7WV3 - chains C and D of the 6 polymer chains in the assembly; structure by electron microscopy, 2.26 A resolution.

Chain C (and D):
Molecule: Toll-like receptor 3
Source organism: Homo sapiens
Notes: chain D of this document is another copy of the same molecule, construct and numbering; everything in this record applies to it too
Reference sequence: O15455 (TLR3_HUMAN); residues 24-904 here = UniProt positions 24-904
Sequence (890 residues; numbered 24 to 913; the number before each row is that of its first residue):
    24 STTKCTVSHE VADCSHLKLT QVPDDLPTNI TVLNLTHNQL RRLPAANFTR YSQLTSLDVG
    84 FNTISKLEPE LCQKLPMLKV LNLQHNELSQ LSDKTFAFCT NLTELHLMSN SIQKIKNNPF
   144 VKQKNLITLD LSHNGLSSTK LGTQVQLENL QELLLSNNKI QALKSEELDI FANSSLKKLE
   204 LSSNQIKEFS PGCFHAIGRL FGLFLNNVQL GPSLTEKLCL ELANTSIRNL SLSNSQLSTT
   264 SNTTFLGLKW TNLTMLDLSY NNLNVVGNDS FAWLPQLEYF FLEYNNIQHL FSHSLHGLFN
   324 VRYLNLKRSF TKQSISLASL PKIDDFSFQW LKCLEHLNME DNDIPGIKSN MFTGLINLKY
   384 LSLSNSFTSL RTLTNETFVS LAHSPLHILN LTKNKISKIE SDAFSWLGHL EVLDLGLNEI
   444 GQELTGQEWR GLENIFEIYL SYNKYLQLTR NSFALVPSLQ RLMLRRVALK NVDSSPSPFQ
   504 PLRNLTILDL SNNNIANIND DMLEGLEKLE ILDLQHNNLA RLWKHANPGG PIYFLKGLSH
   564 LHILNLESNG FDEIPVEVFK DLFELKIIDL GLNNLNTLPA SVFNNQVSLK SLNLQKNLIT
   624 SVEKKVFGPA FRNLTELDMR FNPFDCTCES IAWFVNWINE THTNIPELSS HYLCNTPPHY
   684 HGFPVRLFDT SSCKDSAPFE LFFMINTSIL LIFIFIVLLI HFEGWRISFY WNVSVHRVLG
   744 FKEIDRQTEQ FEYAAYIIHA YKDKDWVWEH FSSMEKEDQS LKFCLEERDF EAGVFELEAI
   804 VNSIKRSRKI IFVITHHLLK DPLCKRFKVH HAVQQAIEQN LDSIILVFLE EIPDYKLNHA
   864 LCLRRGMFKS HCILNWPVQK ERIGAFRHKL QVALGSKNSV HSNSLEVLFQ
Disordered / not traced: 24-28, 697-913
Disulfide bonds: Cys-95/Cys-122, Cys-649/Cys-677
Covalently attached groups: N-acetylglucosamine (NAG) linked to Asn-57, Asn-196, Asn-247, Asn-252, Asn-265, Asn-291, Asn-398, Asn-413, Asn-507
Construct notes: expression tag (905-913)
UniProt features mapped onto this chain:
  - modified residue (Phosphotyrosine): Tyr-759, Tyr-858
  - glycosylation (N-linked (GlcNAc...) asparagine): Asn-52, Asn-57, Asn-70, Asn-124, Asn-196, Asn-247, Asn-252, Asn-265, Asn-275, Asn-291, Asn-398, Asn-413, Asn-507, Asn-636, Asn-662
  - cross-link (Glycyl lysine isopeptide (Lys-Gly)): Lys-765 (interchain with G-Cter in ubiquitin), Lys-812 (interchain with G-Cter in ubiquitin), Lys-831 (interchain with G-Cter in ubiquitin)
  - natural variant: Ser-134 (S134P: No effect on IFNL1 induction), Arg-251 (R251G: No effect on IFNL1 induction), Pro-554 (P554S: In IMD83), Phe-732 (F732L: No effect on IFNL1 induction), Glu-746 to His-904 (deletion: Inhibition of IFNL1 induction), Trp-769 to His-904 (deletion: Inhibition of IFNL1 induction), Arg-867 (R867Q: Inhibition of IFNL1 induction), Met-870 (M870V: Inhibition of IFNL1 induction)
  - mutagenesis: Cys-95 (C95A: Reduced response to ds-RNA), Cys-122 (C122A: Reduced response to ds-RNA), Asn-196 (N196G: Reduced expression levels; when associated with R-247), Asn-247 (N247R: Reduced response to ds-RNA. Reduced expression levels; when associated with G-196), His-539 (H539A: No effect; H539E: Loss of RNA binding. Constitutive activation of NF-kappa-B), Asn-541 (N541A: Loss of RNA binding. Abolishes activation of NF-kappa-B), Tyr-759 (Y759F: Reduced activation of NF-kappa-B in response to ds-RNA. Reduced induction of IL-8 in response to ds-RNA. Loss of interaction with WDFY1), Lys-812 (K812R: Loss of ubiquitination by ZNRF1), Lys-831 (K831R: Loss of ubiquitination by TRIM3), Tyr-858 (Y858F: Loss of interaction with WDFY1)
Reported in the primary citation:
  - binding site for the 80-nt RNA strand: His-39, His-60, His-539, Asn-541

Chain C / chain D interface:
Residue-residue contacts (26):
  Asn-599(C) / Asn-678(D)
  Asn-599(C) / His-684(D)  hydrogen bond
  Thr-600(C) / His-684(D)
  Thr-623(C) / Asn-678(D)
  Thr-623(C) / Thr-679(D)
  Glu-626(C) / Pro-681(D)
  Asp-648(C) / Asp-648(D)
  Asp-648(C) / Thr-679(D)
  Asp-648(C) / Pro-680(D)
  Glu-652(C) / Pro-680(D)
  Glu-652(C) / Pro-681(D)
  Glu-652(C) / His-682(D)
  Ser-653(C) / Pro-681(D)
  Asn-678(C) / Asn-599(D)
  Asn-678(C) / Thr-623(D)
  Thr-679(C) / Thr-623(D)
  Thr-679(C) / Asp-648(D)
  Thr-679(C) / Thr-679(D)  hydrogen bond
  Pro-680(C) / Asp-648(D)
  Pro-680(C) / Glu-652(D)
  Pro-681(C) / Glu-626(D)
  Pro-681(C) / Glu-652(D)
  Pro-681(C) / Ser-653(D)
  His-682(C) / Glu-652(D)
  His-684(C) / Asn-599(D)  hydrogen bond
  His-684(C) / Thr-600(D)  hydrogen bond
Also at the interface, not in a pair above, chain C (14 interface residues in all): Ser-624
Also at the interface, not in a pair above, chain D (14 interface residues in all): Ser-624

Overview:
The chain C/chain D interface involves 14 residues from each chain, with 4 hydrogen bonds. Polar pairs include
Asn-599(C)/His-684(D), Thr-679(C)/Thr-679(D) and His-684(C)/Thr-600(D). Covalently linked N-acetylglucosamine:
at Asn-57(C), Asn-196(C), Asn-247(C), Asn-252(C), Asn-265(C) and Asn-291(C) and 3 more. The paper reports a
binding site for the 80-nt RNA strand at His-39(C), His-60(C) and His-539(C) among others.
Chain C and chain D are both Toll-like receptor 3 (Homo sapiens); the structure, Toll-like receptor3 linear
cluster, was determined by electron microscopy together with 7WV4, 7WV5, 7WVE and 7WVJ from the same study.
